7EH1 - chains A and B of the 9 polymer chains in the assembly; structure by X-ray diffraction, 2.90 A resolution.

# Chain A (and B)
Protein: DNA-directed RNA polymerase subunit alpha
Source organism: Thermus thermophilus HB8
Notes: EC 2.7.7.6; chain B of this document is another copy of the same molecule, construct and numbering; everything in this record applies to it too
UniProtKB: Q5SHR6 (RPOA_THET8); numbering as in UniProt (aligned over 1-315)
Sequence (315 residues; numbered 1 to 315; the number before each row is that of its first residue):
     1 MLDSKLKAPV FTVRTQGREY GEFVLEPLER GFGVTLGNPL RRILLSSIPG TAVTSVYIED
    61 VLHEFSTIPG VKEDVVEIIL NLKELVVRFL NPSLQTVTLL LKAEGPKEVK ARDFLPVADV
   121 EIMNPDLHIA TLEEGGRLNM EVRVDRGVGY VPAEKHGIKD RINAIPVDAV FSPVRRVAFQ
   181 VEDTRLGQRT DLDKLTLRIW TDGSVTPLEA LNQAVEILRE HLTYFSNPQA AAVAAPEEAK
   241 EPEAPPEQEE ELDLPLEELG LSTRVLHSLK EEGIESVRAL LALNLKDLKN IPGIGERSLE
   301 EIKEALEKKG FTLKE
Not modelled in the structure: 1-3, 235-315 (chain B: 1, 229-315)

# Chain A / chain B interface
Residue-residue contacts (56; chain A residue first):
  Ala8(A) - Tyr224(B)  hydrophobic
  Pro9(A) - Tyr224(B)
  Phe11(A) - Tyr224(B)
  Phe11(A) - Phe225(B)
  Phe11(A) - Ser226(B)
  Phe11(A) - Asn227(B)
  Phe11(A) - Pro228(B)
  Leu25(A) - Tyr224(B)
  Leu25(A) - Phe225(B)  hydrophobic
  Leu28(A) - His221(B)
  Gly31(A) - Arg42(B)  hydrogen bond (backbone-side chain)
  Phe32(A) - Ser47(B)
  Phe32(A) - Ile217(B)  hydrophobic
  Phe32(A) - His221(B)
  Val34(A) - Arg42(B)
  Thr35(A) - Pro39(B)
  Thr35(A) - Arg42(B)  hydrogen bond
  Thr35(A) - Ile43(B)
  Pro39(A) - Thr35(B)
  Pro39(A) - Pro39(B)  hydrophobic
  Leu40(A) - Phe225(B)  hydrophobic
  Arg42(A) - Gly31(B)  hydrogen bond (side chain-backbone)
  Arg42(A) - Val34(B)
  Arg42(A) - Thr35(B)  hydrogen bond
  Ile43(A) - Phe32(B)  hydrophobic
  Ser47(A) - Phe32(B)
  Asp145(A) - Leu2(B)
  Arg146(A) - Leu2(B)
  Ile158(A) - Leu2(B)  hydrophobic
  Phe171(A) - Leu2(B)  hydrophobic
  Val215(A) - Leu222(B)  hydrophobic
  Ile217(A) - Phe32(B)  hydrophobic
  Leu218(A) - Leu36(B)  hydrophobic
  Leu218(A) - Leu222(B)  hydrophobic
  Arg219(A) - Leu222(B)
  His221(A) - Leu28(B)
  His221(A) - Phe32(B)
  Leu222(A) - Val215(B)
  Leu222(A) - Leu218(B)  hydrophobic
  Leu222(A) - Arg219(B)
  Tyr224(A) - Pro9(B)  hydrophobic
  Tyr224(A) - Phe11(B)
  Phe225(A) - Phe11(B)
  Phe225(A) - Leu25(B)  hydrophobic
  Phe225(A) - Leu40(B)  hydrophobic
  Phe225(A) - Leu211(B)  hydrophobic
  Asn227(A) - Phe11(B)
  Pro228(A) - Phe11(B)  hydrophobic
  Pro228(A) - Val13(B)  hydrophobic
  Gln229(A) - Phe11(B)
  Gln229(A) - Thr12(B)
  Gln229(A) - Val13(B)  hydrogen bond (backbone-backbone)
  Ala230(A) - Val13(B)
  Ala231(A) - Thr12(B)
  Ala231(A) - Val13(B)  hydrogen bond (backbone-backbone)
  Ala231(A) - Arg14(B)
Other interface residues (no listed pair), chain A (41 interface residues in all): Lys5, Val13, Arg30, Leu36, Ser46, Thr54, Val151, His156, Leu211, Asn212
Other interface residues (no listed pair), chain B (33 interface residues in all): Ser46, Tyr150, Glu220

# In short
41 residues of chain A face 33 of chain B across their interface, with 6 hydrogen bonds. Polar contacts
include Gly31(A)-Arg42(B), Thr35(A)-Arg42(B) and Gln229(A)-Val13(B).
Chain A and chain B are both DNA-directed RNA polymerase subunit alpha (Thermus thermophilus HB8); the
structure, Thermus thermophilus transcription initiation complex containing a template-strand purine at
position TSS-2, GpG RNA primer, and ..., was determined by X-ray diffraction (same publication as 7EH0 and
7EH2).
